PDB entry 3WZ0 | X-ray diffraction, 2.79 A resolution | chains C and A of the 4 polymer chains in the assembly

# Chain C (and A)
Molecule: Ribonuclease P protein component 2
Organism: Thermococcus kodakarensis KOD1
Notes: EC 3.1.26.5; chain A of this document is another copy of the same molecule, construct and numbering; everything in this record applies to it too
UniProt: Q5JJ62 (RNP2_THEKO); residues 1-120 here = UniProt positions 1-120
Amino-acid sequence (120 residues; numbered 1 to 120; the number before each row is that of its first residue):
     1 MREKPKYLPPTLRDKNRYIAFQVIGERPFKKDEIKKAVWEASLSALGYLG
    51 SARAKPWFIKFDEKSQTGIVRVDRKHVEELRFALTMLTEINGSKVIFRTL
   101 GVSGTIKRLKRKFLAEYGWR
Not modelled in the structure: 1-14, 120 (chain A: 1-15, 120)

# How chain C and chain A interact
Pairs across the interface (24; chain C residue first):
  Ser44(C) - Gly47(A)
  Ser44(C) - Tyr48(A)  hydrogen bond (backbone-backbone)
  Ala45(C) - Leu46(A)
  Ala45(C) - Gly47(A)
  Ala45(C) - Tyr48(A)  hydrogen bond (backbone-backbone)
  Ala45(C) - Leu49(A)  hydrogen bond (backbone-backbone)
  Ala45(C) - Gly50(A)
  Leu46(C) - Ala45(A)
  Leu46(C) - Leu46(A)
  Leu46(C) - Gly47(A)
  Leu46(C) - Leu49(A)  hydrophobic
  Gly47(C) - Ser44(A)
  Gly47(C) - Ala45(A)
  Gly47(C) - Leu46(A)
  Gly47(C) - Gly47(A)
  Tyr48(C) - Ser44(A)  hydrogen bond (backbone-backbone)
  Tyr48(C) - Ala45(A)  hydrogen bond (backbone-backbone)
  Tyr48(C) - Met86(A)
  Leu49(C) - Ala45(A)  hydrogen bond (backbone-backbone)
  Leu49(C) - Leu46(A)  hydrophobic
  Gly50(C) - Ala45(A)
  Arg53(C) - Glu79(A)  salt bridge
  Glu79(C) - Arg53(A)  salt bridge
  Met86(C) - Tyr48(A)
Also at the interface, not in a pair above, chain C (13 interface residues in all): Ala41, Leu43, Phe82
Also at the interface, not in a pair above, chain A (12 interface residues in all): Leu43, Phe82

# Overview
Chain C and chain A form an interface of 13 and 12 residues respectively, with 6 hydrogen bonds and 2 salt
bridges. Polar pairs include Arg53(C)-Glu79(A), Ser44(C)-Tyr48(A) and Ala45(C)-Tyr48(A).
Both chains are Ribonuclease P protein component 2 (Thermococcus kodakarensis KOD1). Entry 3WZ0 (On archaeal
homologs of the human RNase P proteins Pop5 and Rpp30 in the hyperthermophilic archaeon ...) was determined by
X-ray diffraction together with 3WYZ from the same study.
